PDB entry 3QTN | X-ray diffraction, 3.50 A resolution | chain B

[Chain B]
Molecule: Uncharacterized protein C4B3.07
Organism: Schizosaccharomyces pombe
Reference sequence: Q9USJ7 (YJ27_SCHPO); residues 56-393 here = UniProt positions 56-393
Sequence (346 residues; row label = number of the first residue in the row):
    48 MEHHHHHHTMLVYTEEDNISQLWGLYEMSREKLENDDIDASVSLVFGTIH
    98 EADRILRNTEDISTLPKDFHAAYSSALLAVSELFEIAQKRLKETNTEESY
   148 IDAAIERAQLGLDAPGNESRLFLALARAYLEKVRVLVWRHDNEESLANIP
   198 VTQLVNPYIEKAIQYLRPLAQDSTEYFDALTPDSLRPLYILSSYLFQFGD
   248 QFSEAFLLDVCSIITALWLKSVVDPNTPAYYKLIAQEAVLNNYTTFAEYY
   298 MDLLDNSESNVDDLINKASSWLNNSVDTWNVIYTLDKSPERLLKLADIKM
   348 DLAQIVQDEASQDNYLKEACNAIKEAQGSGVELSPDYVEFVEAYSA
Not modelled in the structure: 48-52
Sequence notes: expression tag (48-55)
Reported in the primary citation:
  - conformationally variable residues (order/disorder transition): Asn303 to Val308

[Summary]
The paper reports conformational variability at Asn303.
Chain B is Uncharacterized protein C4B3.07 (Schizosaccharomyces pombe); the structure, Structure of S. pombe
nuclear import adaptor Nro1 (Space group P6522), was determined by X-ray diffraction, deposited together with
3QTM.
